PDB entry 8WHT | electron microscopy, 2.75 A resolution | chains a and c of the 52 polymer chains in the assembly

== Chain a (and c) ==
Protein: Flagellar P-ring protein
Source organism: Salmonella enterica subsp. enterica serovar Typhimurium str. LT2
Notes: chain c of this document is another copy of the same molecule, construct and numbering; everything in this record applies to it too
Reference sequence: P15930 (FLGI_SALTY); residue numbers follow UniProt; this construct covers 1-365
Sequence (365 residues; row label = number of the first residue in the row):
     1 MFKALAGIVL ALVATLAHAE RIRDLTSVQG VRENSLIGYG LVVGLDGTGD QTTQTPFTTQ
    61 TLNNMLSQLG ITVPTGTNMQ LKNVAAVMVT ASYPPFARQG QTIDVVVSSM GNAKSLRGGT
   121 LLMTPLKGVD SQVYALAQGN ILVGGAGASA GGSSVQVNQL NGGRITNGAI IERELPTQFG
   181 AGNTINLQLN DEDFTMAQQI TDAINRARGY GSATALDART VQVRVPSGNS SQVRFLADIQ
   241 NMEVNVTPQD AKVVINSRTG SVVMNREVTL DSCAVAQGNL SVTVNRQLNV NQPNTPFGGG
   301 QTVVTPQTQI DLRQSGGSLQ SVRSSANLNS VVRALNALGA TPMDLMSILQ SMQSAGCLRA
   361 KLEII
Unresolved in the structure: 1-19, 146-156, 284-315
Cystine bridges: Cys-273/Cys-357

== How chain a and chain c interact ==
Pairs across the interface (18; chain a residue first):
  Ser-257(a) / Leu-142(c)
  Arg-258(a) / Asn-140(c)
  Met-346(a) / Leu-142(c)
  Ser-347(a) / Gly-144(c)
  Gln-350(a) / Leu-142(c)
  Gln-350(a) / Arg-164(c)  hydrogen bond (side chain-backbone)
  Gln-350(a) / Thr-166(c)
  Gln-353(a) / Asp-104(c)
  Gln-353(a) / Thr-166(c)
  Ser-354(a) / Arg-164(c)
  Lys-361(a) / Thr-102(c)
  Lys-361(a) / Asn-167(c)
  Leu-362(a) / Thr-166(c)  hydrogen bond (backbone-side chain)
  Leu-362(a) / Asn-167(c)
  Ile-364(a) / Asn-140(c)
  Ile-364(a) / Leu-142(c)  hydrophobic
  Ile-364(a) / Thr-166(c)
  Ile-365(a) / Asn-140(c)
Also at the interface, not in a pair above, chain a (12 interface residues in all): Ile-255
Also at the interface, not in a pair above, chain c (10 interface residues in all): Gly-118, Ile-165

== In short ==
12 residues of chain a and 10 residues of chain c are in contact, with 2 hydrogen bonds. Polar contacts
include Gln-350(a)/Arg-164(c) and Leu-362(a)/Thr-166(c).
Both chains are Flagellar P-ring protein (Salmonella enterica subsp. enterica serovar Typhimurium str. LT2).
Entry 8WHT (Cryo-EM structure of the LP ring within the flagellar motor-hook complex in the CW state) was
determined by electron microscopy together with 8WIW, 8WK3, 8WK4, 8WKI, 8WKK, 8WKQ and 11 further entries from
the same study.
